3HG4 - chains A and B; structure by X-ray diffraction, 2.30 A resolution.

[Chain A (and B)]
Protein: Alpha-galactosidase A
Organism: Homo sapiens
Notes: EC 3.2.1.22; chain B of this document is another copy of the same molecule, construct and numbering; everything in this record applies to it too
Reference sequence: P06280 (AGAL_HUMAN); residue numbers follow UniProt; this construct covers 32-429
Chain sequence (398 residues; each row starts with the number of its first residue):
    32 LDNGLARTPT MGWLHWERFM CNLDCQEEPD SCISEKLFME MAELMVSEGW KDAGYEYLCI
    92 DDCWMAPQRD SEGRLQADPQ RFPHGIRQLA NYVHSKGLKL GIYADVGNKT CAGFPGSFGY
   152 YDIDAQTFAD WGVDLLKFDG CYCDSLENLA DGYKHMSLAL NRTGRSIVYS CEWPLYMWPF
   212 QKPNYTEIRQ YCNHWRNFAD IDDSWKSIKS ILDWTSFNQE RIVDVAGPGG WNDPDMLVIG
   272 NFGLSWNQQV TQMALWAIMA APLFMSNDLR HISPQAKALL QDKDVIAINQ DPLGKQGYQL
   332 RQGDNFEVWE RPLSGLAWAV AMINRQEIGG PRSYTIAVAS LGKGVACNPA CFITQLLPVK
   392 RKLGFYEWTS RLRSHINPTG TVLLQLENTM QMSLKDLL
Disordered / not traced: 422-429 (chain B: 424-429)
Curated features (UniProtKB/Swiss-Prot):
  - active site: Asp170 (Nucleophile), Asp231 (Proton donor)
  - binding site (substrate): Glu203 to Tyr207
  - glycosylation (N-linked (GlcNAc...) asparagine): Asn139, Asn192, Asn215
  - natural variant: Leu32 (L32P: In FD), Asp33 (D33G: In FD; uncertain significance), Asn34 (N34S: In FD), Gly35 (G35E: In FD; uncertain significance; G35R: In FD), Leu36 (L36W: In FD), Pro40 (P40L: In FD; P40S: In FD), Met42 (M42L: In FD; M42T: In FD; M42V: In FD), Gly43 (G43R: In FD), Leu45 to His46 (sequence variant, change not given here; In FD), Leu45 (L45P: In FD), His46 (H46P: In FD; H46R: In FD; H46Y: In FD), Trp47 (W47G: In FD; W47R: In FD), 140 further natural variant entries in UniProt
Disulfides: Cys52-Cys94, Cys56-Cys63, Cys142-Cys172, Cys202-Cys223, Cys378-Cys382
Covalently attached groups: N-acetylglucosamine (NAG) linked to Asn139, Asn192, Asn215; 2-deoxy-2,2-difluoro-lyxo-hexose (7JZ) linked to Asp170
Ligand contacts: 2-deoxy-2,2-difluoro-lyxo-hexose (7JZ; 2-deoxy-2,2-difluoro-beta-D-lyxo-hexopyranose): Trp47, Asp92, Asp93, Tyr134, Cys142, Ala143, Lys168, Glu203, Leu206, Tyr207, Arg227, Asp231

[Chain A / chain B interface]
Contacting residue pairs (46):
  Glu48(A) - Ile359(B)
  Glu48(A) - Gly360(B)  hydrogen bond (backbone-backbone)
  Arg49(A) - Gly360(B)
  Arg49(A) - Gly361(B)  hydrogen bond (backbone-backbone)
  Met51(A) - Ile359(B)  hydrophobic
  Met51(A) - Gly360(B)
  Ile232(A) - Ile359(B)
  Asp233(A) - Glu358(B)
  Asp233(A) - Ile359(B)
  Asp234(A) - Glu358(B)  hydrogen bond (backbone-backbone)
  Ser235(A) - Glu358(B)
  Phe273(A) - Ser276(B)  hydrogen bond (backbone-side chain)
  Phe273(A) - Asn278(B)
  Phe273(A) - Gly360(B)
  Phe273(A) - Gly361(B)
  Phe273(A) - Pro362(B)
  Phe273(A) - Asn408(B)
  Phe273(A) - Pro409(B)
  Phe273(A) - Thr410(B)
  Gly274(A) - Ser276(B)
  Gly274(A) - Gln279(B)  hydrogen bond (backbone-side chain)
  Leu275(A) - Ser276(B)
  Ser276(A) - Phe273(B)  hydrogen bond (side chain-backbone)
  Ser276(A) - Gly274(B)
  Ser276(A) - Leu275(B)
  Ser276(A) - Ser276(B)
  Asn278(A) - Phe273(B)
  Gln279(A) - Gly274(B)  hydrogen bond (side chain-backbone)
  Glu358(A) - Asp233(B)
  Glu358(A) - Asp234(B)  hydrogen bond (backbone-backbone)
  Glu358(A) - Ser235(B)
  Ile359(A) - Glu48(B)
  Ile359(A) - Met51(B)  hydrophobic
  Ile359(A) - Ile232(B)
  Ile359(A) - Asp233(B)
  Gly360(A) - Glu48(B)  hydrogen bond (backbone-backbone)
  Gly360(A) - Arg49(B)
  Gly360(A) - Met51(B)
  Gly361(A) - Arg49(B)  hydrogen bond (backbone-backbone)
  Pro362(A) - Arg49(B)
  Pro362(A) - Phe273(B)
  Ser364(A) - Glu59(B)
  His406(A) - Glu59(B)  salt bridge
  Asn408(A) - Phe273(B)
  Pro409(A) - Phe273(B)
  Thr410(A) - Phe273(B)
Interface residues without a listed pair, chain A (24 interface residues in all): Glu59
Interface residues without a listed pair, chain B (24 interface residues in all): Ser364, His406

[In short]
The chain A/chain B interface involves 24 residues from each chain, with 10 hydrogen bonds and 1 salt bridge.
Polar pairs include His406(A)-Glu59(B), Phe273(A)-Ser276(B) and Gly274(A)-Gln279(B).
2-deoxy-2,2-difluoro-lyxo-hexose is covalently linked to Asp170(A). N-acetylglucosamine is covalently linked
to Asn139(A), Asn192(A) and Asn215(A).
Both chains are Alpha-galactosidase A (Homo sapiens). Entry 3HG4 (Human alpha-galactosidase catalytic
mechanism 3. Covalent intermediate) was determined by X-ray diffraction together with 3HG2, 3HG3 and 3HG5 from
the same study.
